Entry 8T20 (electron microscopy, 3.36 A resolution); this record covers chains B and E of the 5 polymer chains in the assembly.

== Chain B ==
Name: Spike glycoprotein
From: Severe acute respiratory syndrome coronavirus 2
UniProtKB: P0DTC2 (SPIKE_SARS2); residue numbers follow UniProt; this construct covers 1-88, 91-527, 532-1208
Sequence (1269 residues; row label = number of the first residue in the row; note: 6 numbers in that range are skipped by the numbering (no residue carries them; nothing is unmodelled there); a row labelled like 544A-544D holds insertion residues (544A, then the next letters in order)):
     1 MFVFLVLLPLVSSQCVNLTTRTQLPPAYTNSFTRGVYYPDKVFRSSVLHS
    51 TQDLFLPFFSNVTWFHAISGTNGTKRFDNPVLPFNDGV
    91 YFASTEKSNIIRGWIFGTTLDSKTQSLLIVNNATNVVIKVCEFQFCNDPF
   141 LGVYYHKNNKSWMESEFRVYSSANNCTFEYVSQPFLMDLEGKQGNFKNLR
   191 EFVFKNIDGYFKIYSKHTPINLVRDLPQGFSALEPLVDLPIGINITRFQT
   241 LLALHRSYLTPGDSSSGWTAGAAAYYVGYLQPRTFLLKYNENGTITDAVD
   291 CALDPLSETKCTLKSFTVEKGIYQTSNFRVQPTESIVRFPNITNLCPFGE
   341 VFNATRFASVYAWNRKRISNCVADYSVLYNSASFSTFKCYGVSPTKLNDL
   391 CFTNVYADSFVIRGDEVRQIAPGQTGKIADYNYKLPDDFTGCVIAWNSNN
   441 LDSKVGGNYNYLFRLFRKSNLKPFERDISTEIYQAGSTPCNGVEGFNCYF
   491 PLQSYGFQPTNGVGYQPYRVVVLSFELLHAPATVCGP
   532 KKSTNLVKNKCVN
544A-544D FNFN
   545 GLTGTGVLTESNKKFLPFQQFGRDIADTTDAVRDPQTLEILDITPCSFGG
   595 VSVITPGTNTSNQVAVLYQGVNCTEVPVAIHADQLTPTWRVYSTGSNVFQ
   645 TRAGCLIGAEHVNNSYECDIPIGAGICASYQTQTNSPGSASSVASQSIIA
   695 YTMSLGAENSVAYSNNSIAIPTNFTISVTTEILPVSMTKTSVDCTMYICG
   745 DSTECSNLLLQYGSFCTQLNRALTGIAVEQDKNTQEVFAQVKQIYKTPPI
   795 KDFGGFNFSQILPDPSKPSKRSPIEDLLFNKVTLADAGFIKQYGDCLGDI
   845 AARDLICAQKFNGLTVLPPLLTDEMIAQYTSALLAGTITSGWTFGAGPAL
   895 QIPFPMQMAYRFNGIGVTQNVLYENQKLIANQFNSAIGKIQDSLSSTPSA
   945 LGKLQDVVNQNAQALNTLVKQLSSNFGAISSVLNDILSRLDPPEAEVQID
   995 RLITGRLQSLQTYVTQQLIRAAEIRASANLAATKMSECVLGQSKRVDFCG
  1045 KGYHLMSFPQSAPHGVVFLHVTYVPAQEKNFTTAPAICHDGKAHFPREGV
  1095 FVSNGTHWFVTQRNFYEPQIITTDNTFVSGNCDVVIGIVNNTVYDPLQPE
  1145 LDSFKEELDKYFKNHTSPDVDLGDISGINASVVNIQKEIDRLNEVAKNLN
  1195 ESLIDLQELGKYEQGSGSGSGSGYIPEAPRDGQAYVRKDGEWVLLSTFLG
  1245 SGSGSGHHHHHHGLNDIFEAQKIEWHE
Disordered / not traced: 1-26, 69-77, 144-164, 173-185, 246-262, 321-334, 366-374, 532-543, 544A-544D, 621-640, 677-688, 828-853, 1148-1271
Cystine bridges: Cys131-Cys166, Cys291-Cys301, Cys336-Cys361, Cys379-Cys432, Cys480-Cys488, Cys617-Cys649, Cys662-Cys671, Cys738-Cys760, Cys743-Cys749, Cys1032-Cys1043, Cys1082-Cys1126
Differences from the reference sequence: variant Phe453 (Tyr in P0DTC2); engineered mutation Gly614 (Asp in P0DTC2), Gly682 (Arg in P0DTC2), Ser683 (Arg in P0DTC2), Ser685 (Arg in P0DTC2), Pro817 (Phe in P0DTC2), Pro892 (Ala in P0DTC2), Pro899 (Ala in P0DTC2), Pro942 (Ala in P0DTC2), Pro986 (Lys in P0DTC2), Pro987 (Val in P0DTC2); expression tag (1209-1271)
Swiss-Prot annotation at these positions:
  - region: Asn280 to Cys301 (Putative superantigen), Arg403 to Asp405 (Integrin-binding motif), Asn448 to Leu452, Arg454 to Phe456 (Immunodominant HLA epitope recognized by the CD8+), Pro681, Ala684 (Putative superantigen), Ser816 to Tyr837 (Fusion peptide 1), Lys835 to Phe855 (Fusion peptide 2), Asp1163 to Glu1202 (Heptad repeat 2)
  - site: Arg815, Ser816 (Cleavage)
  - glycosylation: Asn17 (N-linked (GlcNAc...) (complex) asparagine), Asn61 (N-linked (GlcNAc...) (hybrid) asparagine), Asn122 (N-linked (GlcNAc...) (hybrid) asparagine), Asn149 (N-linked (GlcNAc...) (complex) asparagine), Asn165 (N-linked (GlcNAc...) (complex) asparagine), Asn234 (N-linked (GlcNAc...) (high mannose) asparagine), Asn282 (N-linked (GlcNAc...) (complex) asparagine), Thr323 (O-linked (GalNAc) threonine), Ser325 (O-linked (HexNAc...) serine), Asn331 (N-linked (GlcNAc...) (complex) asparagine), Asn343 (N-linked (GlcNAc...) (complex) asparagine), Asn603 (N-linked (GlcNAc...) (hybrid) asparagine), Asn616 (N-linked (GlcNAc...) (complex) asparagine), Asn657 (N-linked (GlcNAc...) (complex) asparagine), Thr676 (O-linked (GlcNAc...) threonine), Thr678 (O-linked (GlcNAc...) threonine), Asn709 (N-linked (GlcNAc...) (high mannose) asparagine), Asn717 (N-linked (GlcNAc...) (hybrid) asparagine), Asn801 (N-linked (GlcNAc...) (hybrid) asparagine), Asn1074 (N-linked (GlcNAc...) (hybrid) asparagine) and 5 more in UniProt
  - natural variant: Leu5 (L5F: In strain: Iota/B.1.526), Ser13 (S13I: In strain: Epsilon/B.1.427/B.1.429), Leu18 (L18F: In strain: Beta/B.1.351, Gamma/P.1 and 1 more), Thr19 (T19I: In strain: Omicron/BQ.1.1, Omicron/XBB.1.5 and 1 more; T19R: In strain: Delta/B.1.617.2, Omicron/BA.2 and 4 more), Thr20 (T20N: In strain: Gamma/P.1), Leu24 to Ala27 (sequence variant, change not given here; In strain: Omicron/BA.2, Omicron/BA.2.12.1 and 6 more), Pro26 (P26S: In strain: Gamma/P.1), Gln52 (Q52H: In strain: Omicron/EG.5.1), Ala67 (A67V: In strain: Eta/B.1.525, Omicron/BA.1), Thr95 (T95I: In strain: Iota/B.1.526, Mu/B.1.621 and 2 more), Arg102 (R102I: In strain: A23.1), Asp138 (D138Y: In strain: Gamma/P.1), 77 further natural variant entries in UniProt
  - mutagenesis: Asn121 (N121Q: Partial loss of biliverdin affinity), Arg190 (R190K: Partial loss of biliverdin affinity), Asn234 (N234Q: Increased resistance to neutralizing antibodies), Asn331 (N331Q: Reduced viral infectivity), Asn343 (N343Q: Reduced viral infectivity), Leu452 (L452R: Increased resistance to neutralizing antibodies. Decreases HLA binding to NF9 epitope. Increased binding affinity to human ACE2), Ala475 (A475V: Increased resistance to neutralizing antibodies), Val483 (V483A: Increased resistance to neutralizing antibodies), Glu484 (E484D: Increased replication in human TMEM106B overexpressing cells), Phe490 (F490L: Increased resistance to neutralizing antibodies and human covalescent sera neutralization), Gln493 (Q493N: Reduced host ACE2-binding affinity in vitro; Q493Y: Reduced host ACE2-binding affinity in vitro), Asn501 (N501T: Reduced host ACE2-binding affinity in vitro; N501Y: Increased binding affinity to human ACE2), 9 further mutagenesis entries in UniProt

== Chain E ==
Name: Angiotensin-converting enzyme
From: Neovison vison
UniProtKB: A0A7T0Q2W2 (A0A7T0Q2W2_NEOVI); residue numbers follow UniProt; this construct covers 1-739
Sequence (771 residues; numbered 1 to 771; the number before each row is that of its first residue):
     1 MLGSSWLLLSLAALTAAQSTTEDLAKTFLEKFNYEAEELSYQNSLASWNY
    51 NTNITDENIQKMNIAGAKWSAFYEEESQHAKTYPLEEIQDPIIKRQLRAL
   101 QQSGSSVLSADKRERLNTILNAMSTIYSTGKACNPNNPQECLLLEPGLDD
   151 IMENSKDYNERLWAWEGWRSEVGKQLRPLYEEYVALKNEMARANNYEDYG
   201 DYWRGDYEEEWADGYNYSRNQLIEDVEHTFTQIKPLYEHLHAYVRAKLMD
   251 AYPSRISPTGCLPAHLLGDMWGRFWTNLYPLMVPFGQKPNIDVTDAMVNQ
   301 SWDARRIFKEAEKFFVSVGLPNMTEGFWQNSMLTEPGDNRKVVCHPTAWD
   351 LGKHDFRIKMCTKVTMDDFLTAHHEMGHIQYDMAYAAQPFLLRNGANEGF
   401 HEAVGEIMSLSAATPNHLKNIGLLPPDFSEDSETDINFLLKQALTIVGTL
   451 PFTYMLEKWRWMVFKGEIPKEQWMQKWWEMKRDIVGVVEPLPHDETYCDP
   501 AALFHVANDYSFIRYYTRTIYQFQFQEALCQIAKHEGPLYKCDISNSREA
   551 GQKLHEMLSLGRSKPWTFALERVVGAKTMDVRPLLNYFEPLFTWLKEQNR
   601 NSFVGWNTDWSPYADQSIKVRISLKSALGEKAYEWNDNEMYFFQSSIAYA
   651 MREYFSKVKKQTIPFVDKDVRVSDLKPRISFNFIVTSPENMSDIIPRADV
   701 EEAIRKSRGRINDAFRLDDNSLEFLGIQPTLEPPYQPPVGSGSGSGHHHH
   751 HHGSGSGLNDIFEAQKIEWHE
Disordered / not traced: 1-18, 615-771
Cystine bridges: Cys133-Cys141, Cys344-Cys361, Cys530-Cys542
Differences from the reference sequence: expression tag (740-771)

== Chain B / chain E interface ==
Contacting residue pairs (17; chain B residue first):
  Arg403(B) - Tyr34(E)  hydrogen bond
  Lys417(B) - Glu30(E)  salt bridge
  Phe453(B) - Tyr34(E)  hydrophobic
  Leu455(B) - Glu30(E)
  Leu455(B) - Tyr34(E)
  Phe456(B) - Thr27(E)
  Tyr473(B) - Thr27(E)
  Asn487(B) - Leu24(E)
  Asn487(B) - Tyr83(E)  hydrogen bond
  Tyr489(B) - Phe28(E)  hydrophobic
  Tyr489(B) - Lys31(E)
  Phe490(B) - Lys31(E)
  Gln493(B) - Glu38(E)
  Ser494(B) - Glu38(E)
  Tyr495(B) - Tyr41(E)
  Tyr505(B) - Glu37(E)  hydrogen bond
  Tyr505(B) - Tyr41(E)
Other interface residues (no listed pair), chain B (15 interface residues in all): Phe486, Gly504
Other interface residues (no listed pair), chain E (14 interface residues in all): Glu35, His79, Lys353, His354

== In short ==
The interface between chain B and chain E involves 15 residues on one side and 14 on the other; the contacts
include 3 hydrogen bonds and 1 salt bridge. Polar contacts include Lys417(B)-Glu30(E), Arg403(B)-Tyr34(E) and
Asn487(B)-Tyr83(E). UniProt lists 20 mutagenesis sites on chain B.
Here chain B is Spike glycoprotein (Severe acute respiratory syndrome coronavirus 2) and chain E is
Angiotensin-converting enzyme (Neovison vison). Entry 8T20 (Cryo-EM structure of mink variant Y453F trimeric
spike protein bound to two mink ACE2 receptors) was determined by electron microscopy together with 8T21,
8T22, 8T23, 8T25 and 8TAZ from the same study.
